PDB entry 1PWQ | X-ray diffraction, 3.52 A resolution | chain A

# Chain A
Protein: Lethal factor
Source organism: Bacillus anthracis
Notes: EC 3.4.24.83
UniProt: P15917 (LEF_BACAN); residues 1-776 here correspond to UniProt positions 34-809 (UniProt number = residue number + 33)
Amino-acid sequence (776 residues; row label = number of the first residue in the row):
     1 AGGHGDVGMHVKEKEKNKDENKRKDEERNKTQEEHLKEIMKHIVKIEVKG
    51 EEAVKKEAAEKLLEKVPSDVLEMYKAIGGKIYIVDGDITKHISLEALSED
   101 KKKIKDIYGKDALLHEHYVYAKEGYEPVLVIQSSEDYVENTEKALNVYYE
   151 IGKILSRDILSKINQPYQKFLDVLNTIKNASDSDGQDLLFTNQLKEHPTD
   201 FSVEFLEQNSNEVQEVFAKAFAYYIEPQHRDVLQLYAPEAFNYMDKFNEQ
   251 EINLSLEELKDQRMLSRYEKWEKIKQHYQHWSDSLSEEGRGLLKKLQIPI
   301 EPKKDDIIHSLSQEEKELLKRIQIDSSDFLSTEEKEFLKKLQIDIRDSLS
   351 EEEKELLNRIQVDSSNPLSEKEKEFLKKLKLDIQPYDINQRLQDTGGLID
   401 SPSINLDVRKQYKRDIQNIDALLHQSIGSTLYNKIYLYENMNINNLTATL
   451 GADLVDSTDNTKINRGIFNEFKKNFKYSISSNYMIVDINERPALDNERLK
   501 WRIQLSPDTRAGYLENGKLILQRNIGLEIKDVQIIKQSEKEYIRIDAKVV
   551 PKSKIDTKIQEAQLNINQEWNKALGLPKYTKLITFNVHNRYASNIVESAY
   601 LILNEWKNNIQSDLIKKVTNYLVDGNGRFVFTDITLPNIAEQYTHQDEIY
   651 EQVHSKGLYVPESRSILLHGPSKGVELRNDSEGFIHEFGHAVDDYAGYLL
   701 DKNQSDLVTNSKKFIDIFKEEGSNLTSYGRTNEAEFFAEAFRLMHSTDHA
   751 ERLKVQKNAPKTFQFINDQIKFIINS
Disordered / not traced: 1-26, 347-364
Metal / ion sites: Zn2+: His-686, His-690, Glu-735 (together with SD2)
Small-molecule neighbours: SD2 (N-(sulfanylacetyl)tyrosylprolylmethioninamide): His-654, Ser-655, Lys-656, Gly-657, Leu-658, Tyr-659, Ser-672, Lys-673, Gly-674, Val-675, Leu-677, His-686, Glu-687, His-690, Tyr-728, Glu-735, Glu-739, Arg-742
Swiss-Prot annotation at these positions:
  - region: Arg-263 to Gln-297 (IIA)
  - active site: Glu-687 (Proton acceptor)
  - binding site (Zn(2+)): His-686, His-690, Tyr-728, Glu-735

# In short
Chain A binds compound SD2. His-686, His-690 and Glu-735 coordinate Zn2+. From UniProt: active-site residue
Glu-687 and 4 Zn2+-binding residues.
Chain A is Lethal factor (Bacillus anthracis); the structure, Crystal structure of Anthrax Lethal Factor
complexed with Thioacetyl-Tyr-Pro-Met-Amide, a metal-chelating peptidyl small molecule inhibitor, was
determined by X-ray diffraction, deposited together with 1PWV and 1PWW.
